Entry 4WEG (X-ray diffraction, 2.10 A resolution); this record covers chain A.

[Chain A]
Protein: Neuraminidase
From: Influenza A virus (A/tern/Australia/G70C/1975(H11N9))
Notes: EC 3.2.1.18
UniProtKB: P03472 (NRAM_I75A5); residues 82-469 here correspond to UniProt positions 83-470 (UniProt number = residue number + 1)
Sequence (388 residues; numbered 82 to 469; the number before each row is that of its first residue):
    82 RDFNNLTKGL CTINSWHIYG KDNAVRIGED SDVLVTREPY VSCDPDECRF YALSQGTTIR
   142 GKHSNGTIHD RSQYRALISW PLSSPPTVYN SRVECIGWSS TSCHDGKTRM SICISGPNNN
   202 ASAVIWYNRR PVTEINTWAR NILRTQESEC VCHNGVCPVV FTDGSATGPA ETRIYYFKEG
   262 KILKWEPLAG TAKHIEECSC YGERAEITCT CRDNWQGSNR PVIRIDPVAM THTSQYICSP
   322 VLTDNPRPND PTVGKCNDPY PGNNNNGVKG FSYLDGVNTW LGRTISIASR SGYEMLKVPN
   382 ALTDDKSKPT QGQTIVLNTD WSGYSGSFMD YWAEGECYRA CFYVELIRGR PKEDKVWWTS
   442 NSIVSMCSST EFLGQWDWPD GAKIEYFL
Disulfides: Cys-92/Cys-418, Cys-124/Cys-129, Cys-176/Cys-194, Cys-184/Cys-231, Cys-233/Cys-238, Cys-279/Cys-292, Cys-281/Cys-290, Cys-319/Cys-337, Cys-422/Cys-448
Covalently attached groups: N-acetylglucosamine (NAG) linked to Asn-86; glycan linked to Asn-146, Asn-201; 3-fluorosialic acid (FSI) linked to Tyr-405
Ion coordination: Ca2+: Asp-294, Gly-298, Asp-325, Asn-347
Ligand contacts:
  - DF4 ((3R,4R,5R,6R)-5-(acetylamino)-3-fluoro-4-hydroxy-6-[(1R,2R)-1,2,3-trihydroxypropyl]-3,4,5,6-tetrahydropyranium-2-carboxylate): Arg-118, Glu-119, Asp-151, Arg-152, Trp-179, Ser-180, Ile-223, Arg-225, Glu-228, Ala-247, Glu-277, Glu-278, Arg-293, Asn-295, Arg-371
  - DF4 / 3-fluorosialic acid: Arg-118, Glu-119, Asp-151, Arg-152, Trp-179, Ser-180, Ile-223, Arg-225, Glu-228, Ala-247, Glu-277, Glu-278, Arg-293, Asn-295, Gly-348, Arg-371
  - 3-fluorosialic acid (FSI; 5-acetamido-3,5-dideoxy-3-fluoro-D-erythro-alpha-L-manno-non-2-ulopyranosonic acid): Arg-118, Glu-119, Asp-151, Arg-152, Trp-179, Ser-180, Ile-223, Arg-225, Glu-228, Ala-247, Glu-277, Glu-278, Arg-293, Asn-295, Gly-348, Arg-371
  - 2,3-difluoro-sialic acid (SFJ; (2R,3R,4R,5R,6R)-5-acetamido-2,3-difluoro-4-hydroxy-6-[(1R,2R)-1,2,3-trihydroxypropyl]tetrahydro-2H-pyran-2-carboxylic acid): Ser-367, Ala-369, Ser-370, Ser-372, Asn-399, Thr-400, Asp-401, Trp-402, Lys-433
Curated features (UniProtKB/Swiss-Prot):
  - active site: Asp-151 (Proton donor/acceptor), Tyr-405 (Nucleophile)
  - binding site (substrate): Arg-118, Arg-152, Glu-277, Glu-278, Arg-293, Arg-371
  - binding site (Ca(2+)): Asp-294, Gly-298, Asp-325, Asn-347
  - glycosylation (N-linked (GlcNAc...) asparagine): Asn-86, Asn-146, Asn-201

[In short]
Chain A binds 2,3-difluoro-sialic acid, compound DF4 and DF4 / 3-fluorosialic acid. Covalently linked
N-acetylglucosamine: at Asn-86, Asn-146 and Asn-201. 3-fluorosialic acid is covalently linked to Tyr-405.
Curated annotation (UniProt) lists active-site residues Asp-151 and Tyr-405, 6 substrate-binding residues and
4 Ca2+-binding residues.
Chain A is Neuraminidase (Influenza A virus (A/tern/Australia/G70C/1975(H11N9))); the structure, influenza
virus neuraminidase N9 in complex 2,3-difluorosialic acid, was determined by X-ray diffraction together with
4WEF from the same study.
